Entry 2QX4 (X-ray diffraction, 1.65 A resolution); this record covers chains A and B.

# Chain A (and B)
Protein: Ribosyldihydronicotinamide dehydrogenase [quinone]
From: Homo sapiens
Notes: EC 1.10.99.2; chain B of this document is another copy of the same molecule, construct and numbering; everything in this record applies to it too
UniProt: P16083 (NQO2_HUMAN); residues 1-230 here correspond to UniProt positions 2-231 (UniProt number = residue number + 1)
Chain sequence (230 residues; row label = number of the first residue in the row):
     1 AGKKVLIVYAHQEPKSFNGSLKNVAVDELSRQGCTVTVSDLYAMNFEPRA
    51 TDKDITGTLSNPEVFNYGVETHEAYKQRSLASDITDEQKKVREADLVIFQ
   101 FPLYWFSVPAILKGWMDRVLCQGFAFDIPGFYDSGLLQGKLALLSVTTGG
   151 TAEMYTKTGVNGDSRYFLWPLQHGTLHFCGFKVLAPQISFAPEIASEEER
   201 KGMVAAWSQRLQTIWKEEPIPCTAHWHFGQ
Ion coordination: Zn2+: H173, H177, C222
Residues lining bound ligands:
  - FAD (flavin-adenine dinucleotide), molecule 1: H11, K15, S16, F17, N18, S20, P102, L103, Y104, W105, F106, T147, T148, G149, G150, Y155, P192, E193, E197, R200, K201, V204
  - FAD, molecule 2: N66, Y67, G68, D117
  - Melatonin (ML1; N-[2-(5-methoxy-1H-indol-3-yl)ethyl]acetamide), molecule 1: W105, F106, G149
  - Melatonin (ML1), molecule 2: F126, I128, G174, F178
Curated features (UniProtKB/Swiss-Prot):
  - binding site (FAD): H11, F17 to S20, L103 to F106, T147 to G150, Y155, E193, R200
  - binding site (substrate): F126 to I128
  - binding site (Zn(2+)): H173, H177, C222
  - modified residue (Phosphoserine): S79, S196
Reported in the primary citation:
  - binding site for Melatonin: Y67, G68, T71, W105, F106, C121, Q122
  - conformationally variable residues (side-chain flip): F106

# Interface between chain A and chain B
Contacting residue pairs (88; chain A residue first):
  Q12(A) - A50(B)  hydrogen bond (side chain-backbone)
  Q12(A) - F65(B)
  Q12(A) - Y67(B)
  E13(A) - V64(B)
  E13(A) - F65(B)  hydrogen bond (side chain-backbone)
  K15(A) - E63(B)
  Y42(A) - A50(B)
  N45(A) - R49(B)  hydrogen bond (backbone-side chain)
  F46(A) - R49(B)  hydrogen bond (backbone-side chain)
  E47(A) - R49(B)  salt bridge
  P48(A) - P48(B)  hydrophobic
  P48(A) - R49(B)
  P48(A) - A110(B)
  R49(A) - N45(B)  hydrogen bond (side chain-backbone)
  R49(A) - F46(B)  hydrogen bond (side chain-backbone)
  R49(A) - E47(B)
  R49(A) - P48(B)
  R49(A) - I111(B)
  A50(A) - Q12(B)  hydrogen bond (backbone-side chain)
  A50(A) - Y42(B)
  A50(A) - Y104(B)  hydrophobic
  E63(A) - E13(B)
  E63(A) - K15(B)  hydrogen bond (backbone-side chain)
  V64(A) - E13(B)
  V64(A) - K15(B)
  F65(A) - Q12(B)
  F65(A) - E13(B)  hydrogen bond (backbone-side chain)
  N66(A) - E193(B)  hydrogen bond
  Y67(A) - Q12(B)
  Y67(A) - Y104(B)
  Y104(A) - A50(B)  hydrophobic
  Y104(A) - K113(B)  hydrogen bond (backbone-side chain)
  Y104(A) - D117(B)
  W105(A) - M116(B)  hydrogen bond (side chain-backbone)
  W105(A) - D117(B)
  W105(A) - L120(B)
  W105(A) - F126(B)  hydrophobic
  W105(A) - G174(B)
  W105(A) - T175(B)
  W105(A) - F178(B)  hydrophobic
  W105(A) - C179(B)  hydrophobic
  F106(A) - Y132(B)
  F106(A) - W169(B)
  F106(A) - P170(B)
  F106(A) - G174(B)
  S107(A) - K113(B)
  V108(A) - K113(B)  hydrogen bond (backbone-side chain)
  P109(A) - D117(B)
  A110(A) - P48(B)
  A110(A) - A110(B)
  A110(A) - K113(B)
  A110(A) - G114(B)
  A110(A) - D117(B)  hydrogen bond (backbone-side chain)
  I111(A) - R49(B)
  K113(A) - Y104(B)  hydrogen bond (side chain-backbone)
  K113(A) - S107(B)
  K113(A) - V108(B)  hydrogen bond (side chain-backbone)
  K113(A) - A110(B)
  G114(A) - A110(B)
  M116(A) - W105(B)  hydrogen bond (backbone-side chain)
  D117(A) - Y104(B)
  D117(A) - W105(B)
  D117(A) - P109(B)
  D117(A) - A110(B)  hydrogen bond (side chain-backbone)
  L120(A) - W105(B)
  F126(A) - W105(B)  hydrophobic
  Y132(A) - F106(B)
  Y132(A) - V160(B)  hydrogen bond (side chain-backbone)
  Y132(A) - N161(B)  hydrogen bond
  V160(A) - Y132(B)
  V160(A) - H173(B)
  N161(A) - Y132(B)  hydrogen bond
  N161(A) - W169(B)
  Y166(A) - W169(B)
  Y166(A) - F228(B)  hydrophobic
  W169(A) - F106(B)
  W169(A) - N161(B)
  W169(A) - Y166(B)
  P170(A) - F106(B)  hydrophobic
  H173(A) - V160(B)  hydrogen bond (side chain-backbone)
  G174(A) - W105(B)
  G174(A) - F106(B)
  T175(A) - W105(B)
  F178(A) - W105(B)  hydrophobic
  C179(A) - W105(B)  hydrophobic
  E193(A) - N66(B)  hydrogen bond
  F228(A) - Y166(B)  hydrophobic
  F228(A) - F228(B)  hydrophobic
Also at the interface, not in a pair above, chain A (46 interface residues in all): H11, T51, G162, F167
Also at the interface, not in a pair above, chain B (46 interface residues in all): H11, T51, G162, F167

# Summary
Chain A and chain B each contribute 46 residues to their interface, with 23 hydrogen bonds and 1 salt bridge.
Among the polar pairs are E47(A)-R49(B), Q12(A)-A50(B) and E13(A)-F65(B). Bound to chain A: flavin-adenine
dinucleotide and Melatonin. From the paper: a binding site for Melatonin at Y67(A), G68(A) and T71(A) among
others; conformational variability at F106(A).
Chain A and chain B are both Ribosyldihydronicotinamide dehydrogenase [quinone] (Homo sapiens); the structure,
Crystal Structure of Quinone Reductase II, was determined by X-ray diffraction, deposited together with 2QX6,
2QX8, 2QX9 and 2QWX.
